PDB entry 7K0O | electron microscopy, 3.10 A resolution | chains A and B of the 8 polymer chains in the assembly

== Chain A ==
Protein: Serine palmitoyltransferase 1
Organism: Homo sapiens
Notes: EC 2.3.1.50
Reference sequence: O15269 (SPTC1_HUMAN); residues 1-473 here = UniProt positions 1-473
Amino-acid sequence (473 residues; each row starts with the number of its first residue):
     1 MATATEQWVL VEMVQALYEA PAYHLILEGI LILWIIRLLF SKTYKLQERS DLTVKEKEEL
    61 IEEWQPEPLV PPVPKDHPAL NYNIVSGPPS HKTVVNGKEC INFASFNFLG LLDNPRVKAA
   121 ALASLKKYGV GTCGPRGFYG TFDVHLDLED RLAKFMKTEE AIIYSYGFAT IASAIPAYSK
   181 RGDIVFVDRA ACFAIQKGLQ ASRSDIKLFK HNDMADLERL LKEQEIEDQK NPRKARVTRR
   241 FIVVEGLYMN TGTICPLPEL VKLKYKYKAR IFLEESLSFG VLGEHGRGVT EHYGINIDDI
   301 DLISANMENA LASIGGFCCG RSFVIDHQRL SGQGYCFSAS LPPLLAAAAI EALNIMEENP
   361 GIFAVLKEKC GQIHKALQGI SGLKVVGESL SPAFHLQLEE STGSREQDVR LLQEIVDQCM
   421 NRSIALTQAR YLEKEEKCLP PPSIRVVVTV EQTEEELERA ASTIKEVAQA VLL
Not modelled in the structure: 1-9
Swiss-Prot annotation at these positions:
  - modified residue: Tyr164 (Phosphotyrosine)
  - natural variant: Ala20 (A20S: In ALS27), Tyr23 (Y23F: In ALS27), Leu38 (L38R: In ALS27; uncertain significance), Leu39 (deletion: In ALS27), Phe40 to Ser41 (deletion: In ALS27), Cys133 (C133W: In HSAN1A; C133Y: In HSAN1A), Val144 (V144D: In HSAN1A), Arg239 (R239W: In a breast cancer sample), Ala310 (A310G: Found in a patient with HSAN1A; uncertain significance), Ser331 (S331F: In HSAN1A; S331Y: In ALS27 and HSAN1A), Ala352 (A352V: In HSAN1A), Gly387 (G387A: Does not affect catalytic activity towards serine)
  - mutagenesis: Phe138 (F138A: Decreased catalytic activity with L-serine and palmitoyl-CoA as substrates), Tyr164 (Y164F: Increased serine palmitoyltransferase activity and sphingolipid content), Phe337 (F337A: Strongly decreased catalytic activity with L-serine and palmitoyl-CoA as substrates), Ser338 (S338A: Decreased catalytic activity with L-serine and palmitoyl-CoA as substrates)
What the authors report for this chain:
  - conformationally variable residues (helix shift): Ile30
  - post-translational modification sites: Tyr164 (citing earlier work)
  - disease-associated variants - A20S, S331F, S331Y: decreased binding to ORM1-like protein 3 (proposed by the authors, not directly observed)
  - disease-associated variants - A20S, S331F, S331Y (proposed by the authors, not directly observed)

== Chain B ==
Protein: Serine palmitoyltransferase 2
Organism: Homo sapiens
Notes: EC 2.3.1.50
Reference sequence: O15270 (SPTC2_HUMAN); numbering as in UniProt (aligned over 1-544)
Amino-acid sequence (544 residues; each row starts with the number of its first residue):
     1 MRPEPGGCCC RRTVRANGCV ANGEVRNGYV RSSAAAAAAA AAGQIHHVTQ NGGLYKRPFN
    61 EAFEETPMLV AVLTYVGYGV LTLFGYLRDF LRYWRIEKCH HATEREEQKD FVSLYQDFEN
   121 FYTRNLYMRI RDNWNRPICS VPGARVDIME RQSHDYNWSF KYTGNIIKGV INMGSYNYLG
   181 FARNTGSCQE AAAKVLEEYG AGVCSTRQEI GNLDKHEELE ELVARFLGVE AAMAYGMGFA
   241 TNSMNIPALV GKGCLILSDE LNHASLVLGA RLSGATIRIF KHNNMQSLEK LLKDAIVYGQ
   301 PRTRRPWKKI LILVEGIYSM EGSIVRLPEV IALKKKYKAY LYLDEAHSIG ALGPTGRGVV
   361 EYFGLDPEDV DVMMGTFTKS FGASGGYIGG KKELIDYLRT HSHSAVYATS LSPPVVEQII
   421 TSMKCIMGQD GTSLGKECVQ QLAENTRYFR RRLKEMGFII YGNEDSPVVP LMLYMPAKIG
   481 AFGREMLKRN IGVVVVGFPA TPIIESRARF CLSAAHTKEI LDTALKEIDE VGDLLQLKYS
   541 RHRL
Not modelled in the structure: 1-52
Modified / non-standard residues: Lys379 ((2S)-2-amino-6-[[3-hydroxy-2-methyl-5-(phosphonooxymethyl)pyridin-4-yl]methylideneamino]hexanoic acid; LLP)
Swiss-Prot annotation at these positions:
  - modified residue: Lys379 (N6-(pyridoxal phosphate)lysine)
  - natural variant: Ala182 (A182P: In HSAN1C), Arg183 (R183W: In HSAN1C), Val359 (V359M: In HSAN1C loss of normal activity as measured by reduced formation of sphinganine), Gly382 (G382V: In HSAN1C), Ile504 (I504F: In HSAN1C loss of normal activity as measured by reduced formation of sphinganine)
  - mutagenesis: Tyr122 (Y122A: Decreased catalytic activity with L-serine and palmitoyl-CoA as substrates. Does not affect the negative regulation by OMRDL3 and ceramides), Leu126 (L126W: Some decrease in catalytic activity with L-serine and palmitoyl-CoA as substrates), Ile130 (I130W: Loss of catalytic activity with L-serine and palmitoyl-CoA as substrates), Trp134 (W134A: Loss of catalytic activity with L-serine and palmitoyl-CoA as substrates), Tyr176 (Y176A: Loss of catalytic activity with L-serine and palmitoyl-CoA as substrates), Ser258 (S258R: Loss of catalytic activity with L-serine and palmitoyl-CoA as substrates), Arg302 (R302A: Reduces the dimerization propensity with SPTLC1; reduces the dimerization propensity with SPTLC1; when associated with A-305. Does not impair enzymatic activity ...), Arg304 (R304A: Reduces the dimerization propensity with SPTLC1; when associated with A-302 and A-304. Does not impair enzymatic activity; when associated with A-302 and A-304), Arg305 (R305A: Reduces the dimerization propensity with SPTLC1; when associated with A-302 and A-304. Does not impair enzymatic activity; when associated with A-302 and A-304), Met320 (M320Q: Decreased catalytic activity with L-serine and palmitoyl-CoA as substrates), Thr378 (T378A: Decreased catalytic activity with L-serine and palmitoyl-CoA as substrates), Lys379 (K379A: Loss of catalytic activity with L-serine and palmitoyl-CoA as substrates), 3 further mutagenesis entries in UniProt
What the authors report for this chain:
  - mutagenesis - R302A/R304A/R305A: unchanged catalytic activity
  - disease-associated variants - I504F: decreased binding to ORM1-like protein 3 (proposed by the authors, not directly observed)
  - disease-associated variants - I504F (proposed by the authors, not directly observed)

== How chain A and chain B interact ==
Pairs across the interface (149; chain A residue first):
  Ile61(A) - Ile296(B)  hydrophobic
  Ile61(A) - Tyr337(B)  hydrophobic
  Ile61(A) - Lys338(B)  hydrogen bond (backbone-side chain)
  Trp64(A) - Pro306(B)
  Trp64(A) - Trp307(B)  hydrogen bond (side chain-backbone)
  Trp64(A) - Tyr337(B)
  Trp64(A) - Lys338(B)  hydrogen bond (backbone-side chain)
  Pro66(A) - Lys308(B)
  Pro66(A) - Lys338(B)
  Glu67(A) - Lys308(B)  hydrogen bond (backbone-backbone)
  Glu67(A) - Lys309(B)
  Glu67(A) - Tyr340(B)  hydrogen bond (backbone-side chain)
  Pro68(A) - Lys309(B)
  Pro68(A) - Tyr340(B)
  Leu69(A) - Leu249(B)
  Leu69(A) - Lys309(B)
  Leu69(A) - Tyr340(B)
  Val70(A) - Leu394(B)  hydrophobic
  Val70(A) - Tyr397(B)  hydrophobic
  Pro71(A) - Tyr397(B)
  Val73(A) - Tyr397(B)  hydrophobic
  His77(A) - His401(B)
  Ala79(A) - Gln208(B)
  Leu80(A) - Thr400(B)
  Tyr82(A) - Arg207(B)
  Tyr82(A) - Gln208(B)
  Tyr82(A) - Asn212(B)
  Tyr82(A) - Arg399(B)  hydrogen bond (side chain-backbone)
  Tyr82(A) - Ala405(B)
  Asn83(A) - Asn212(B)  hydrogen bond (backbone-side chain)
  Val85(A) - Ile210(B)
  Val85(A) - Asn212(B)  hydrogen bond (backbone-backbone)
  Val85(A) - Leu213(B)  hydrophobic
  Val85(A) - Asp214(B)
  Gly87(A) - Tyr199(B)
  Gly87(A) - Leu213(B)
  Pro88(A) - Tyr199(B)
  Pro89(A) - Val203(B)  hydrophobic
  Pro89(A) - Leu213(B)  hydrophobic
  Asn102(A) - Ile210(B)
  Ala104(A) - Ser205(B)
  Phe106(A) - Cys204(B)  hydrogen bond (backbone-backbone)
  Leu112(A) - Ala201(B)
  Leu112(A) - Gly202(B)
  Lys118(A) - Glu197(B)  hydrogen bond (side chain-backbone)
  Lys118(A) - Glu198(B)
  Lys118(A) - Gly200(B)
  Ala121(A) - Leu196(B)
  Leu122(A) - Ala193(B)  hydrophobic
  Leu122(A) - Leu196(B)
  Leu122(A) - Glu197(B)
  Leu125(A) - Ala193(B)  hydrophobic
  Lys126(A) - Asn184(B)  hydrogen bond (backbone-side chain)
  Lys126(A) - Gln189(B)
  Lys127(A) - Cys139(B)
  Tyr128(A) - Val141(B)
  Val130(A) - Gln418(B)
  Gly131(A) - Gly382(B)  hydrogen bond (backbone-backbone)
  Thr132(A) - Pro142(B)
  Cys133(A) - Ser175(B)
  Cys133(A) - Tyr176(B)  hydrogen bond (backbone-backbone)
  Gly134(A) - Tyr176(B)
  Pro135(A) - Tyr176(B)
  Arg136(A) - Asn135(B)
  Gly137(A) - Trp134(B)
  Gly137(A) - Asn135(B)  hydrogen bond (backbone-backbone)
  Phe138(A) - Trp134(B)
  Phe138(A) - Val494(B)  hydrophobic
  Tyr139(A) - Arg136(B)  hydrogen bond
  Tyr139(A) - Ile148(B)  hydrophobic
  Tyr139(A) - Gly174(B)
  Tyr139(A) - Gly492(B)
  Tyr139(A) - Val493(B)  hydrogen bond (side chain-backbone)
  Thr141(A) - Pro137(B)
  Thr141(A) - Ile138(B)  hydrogen bond (backbone-backbone)
  Phe142(A) - Ile138(B)
  Phe142(A) - Ser140(B)
  Phe142(A) - Pro142(B)  hydrophobic
  Asp143(A) - Ile138(B)  hydrogen bond (backbone-backbone)
  Asp143(A) - Met149(B)
  Leu146(A) - Tyr162(B)
  Tyr166(A) - Met237(B)  hydrophobic
  Tyr166(A) - Ala240(B)  hydrophobic
  Tyr166(A) - Met244(B)  hydrophobic
  Tyr166(A) - Ser404(B)
  Tyr166(A) - Ala408(B)
  Tyr166(A) - Thr409(B)
  Phe168(A) - Met244(B)  hydrophobic
  Phe168(A) - Tyr407(B)  hydrophobic
  Tyr178(A) - Tyr115(B)
  Phe193(A) - His403(B)
  Phe193(A) - Tyr407(B)  hydrophobic
  Gln200(A) - Leu272(B)  hydrogen bond (side chain-backbone)
  Ala201(A) - Arg271(B)
  Ala201(A) - Leu272(B)  hydrophobic
  Arg203(A) - Arg271(B)
  Arg236(A) - Val112(B)
  Thr238(A) - Val112(B)
  Arg239(A) - Val112(B)
  Arg239(A) - Ser113(B)  hydrogen bond (side chain-backbone)
  Arg239(A) - Leu114(B)  hydrogen bond (side chain-backbone)
  Arg239(A) - Tyr115(B)
  Arg239(A) - Gln116(B)
  Arg240(A) - Val112(B)
  Phe241(A) - Leu114(B)  hydrophobic
  Lys264(A) - Gln108(B)
  Lys264(A) - Phe111(B)
  Tyr265(A) - Arg105(B)  hydrogen bond
  Lys268(A) - Asp110(B)  salt bridge
  Lys268(A) - Phe111(B)
  Arg270(A) - Glu104(B)  salt bridge
  Arg270(A) - Phe111(B)
  Arg270(A) - Val112(B)  hydrogen bond (side chain-backbone)
  Arg270(A) - Leu114(B)
  Asp301(A) - Gln108(B)  hydrogen bond
  Glu308(A) - Cys204(B)  hydrogen bond (backbone-side chain)
  Glu308(A) - Thr409(B)  hydrogen bond
  Ala312(A) - Ala201(B)
  Ala312(A) - Cys204(B)  hydrophobic
  Ile314(A) - Ser410(B)
  Arg321(A) - Thr103(B)  hydrogen bond (side chain-backbone)
  Phe323(A) - Ala102(B)
  Phe323(A) - Glu104(B)
  Phe323(A) - Tyr115(B)  hydrogen bond (backbone-side chain)
  Val324(A) - Leu114(B)  hydrophobic
  Val324(A) - Tyr115(B)
  His327(A) - Tyr115(B)
  Leu330(A) - Thr123(B)
  Gln333(A) - Phe239(B)
  Gln333(A) - Leu268(B)
  Phe337(A) - Phe239(B)
  Phe337(A) - His263(B)
  Phe337(A) - Ala264(B)  hydrophobic
  Ser338(A) - Met237(B)
  Ser338(A) - Lys379(B)
  Ala339(A) - Thr378(B)
  Ala339(A) - Lys379(B)
  Pro342(A) - Ser384(B)
  Leu345(A) - Ser412(B)
  Thr427(A) - Glu209(B)
  Arg430(A) - Gln208(B)
  Arg430(A) - Val406(B)
  Tyr431(A) - Tyr407(B)
  Leu432(A) - His403(B)
  Leu432(A) - Val406(B)  hydrophobic
  Leu432(A) - Tyr407(B)  hydrogen bond (backbone-side chain)
  Lys434(A) - His401(B)
  Glu436(A) - Tyr407(B)  hydrogen bond
  Arg445(A) - Glu209(B)  salt bridge
Also at the interface, not in a pair above, chain A (108 interface residues in all): Leu52, Lys57, Leu60, Glu62, Gln65, Ile84, Ser86, Val95, Ser105, Asn107, Gly129, Ser165, Ala169, Lys197, Ala235, Val237, Ala269, Asp298, Asp299, Asn309, Ser313, Gly334, Leu344, Ala425, Gln428, Ala429, Glu435
Also at the interface, not in a pair above, chain B (109 interface residues in all): Glu107, Tyr127, Asn177, Ala182, Arg183, Ala192, Glu217, Met233, Gly236, Lys293, Val297, Tyr298, Ile310, Asp371, Val372, Ala383, Glu393, Asp396, Pro414, Val415, Arg509

== In short ==
108 residues of chain A face 109 of chain B across their interface; the contacts include 30 hydrogen bonds and
3 salt bridges. Polar contacts include Lys268(A)-Asp110(B), Arg270(A)-Glu104(B) and Arg445(A)-Glu209(B). From
the paper: A20S, S331F and S331Y of chain A reduce binding to ORM1-like protein 3; a modification site at
Tyr164(A); 5 substitutions were tested in all.
Chain A is Serine palmitoyltransferase 1 and chain B is Serine palmitoyltransferase 2, both from Homo sapiens;
the structure, Human serine palmitoyltransferase complex SPTLC1/SPLTC2/ssSPTa/ORMDL3, class 3, was determined
by electron microscopy together with 7K0I, 7K0J, 7K0K, 7K0L, 7K0M, 7K0N, 7K0P and 7K0Q from the same study.
